Entry 8U11 (electron microscopy, 3.10 A resolution); this record covers chains k and v of the 58 polymer chains in the assembly.

[Chain k]
Protein: Portal protein
Source organism: Salmonella phage P22
UniProtKB: P26744 (PORTL_BPP22); numbering as in UniProt (aligned over 1-725)
Amino-acid sequence (725 residues; numbered 1 to 725; the number before each row is that of its first residue):
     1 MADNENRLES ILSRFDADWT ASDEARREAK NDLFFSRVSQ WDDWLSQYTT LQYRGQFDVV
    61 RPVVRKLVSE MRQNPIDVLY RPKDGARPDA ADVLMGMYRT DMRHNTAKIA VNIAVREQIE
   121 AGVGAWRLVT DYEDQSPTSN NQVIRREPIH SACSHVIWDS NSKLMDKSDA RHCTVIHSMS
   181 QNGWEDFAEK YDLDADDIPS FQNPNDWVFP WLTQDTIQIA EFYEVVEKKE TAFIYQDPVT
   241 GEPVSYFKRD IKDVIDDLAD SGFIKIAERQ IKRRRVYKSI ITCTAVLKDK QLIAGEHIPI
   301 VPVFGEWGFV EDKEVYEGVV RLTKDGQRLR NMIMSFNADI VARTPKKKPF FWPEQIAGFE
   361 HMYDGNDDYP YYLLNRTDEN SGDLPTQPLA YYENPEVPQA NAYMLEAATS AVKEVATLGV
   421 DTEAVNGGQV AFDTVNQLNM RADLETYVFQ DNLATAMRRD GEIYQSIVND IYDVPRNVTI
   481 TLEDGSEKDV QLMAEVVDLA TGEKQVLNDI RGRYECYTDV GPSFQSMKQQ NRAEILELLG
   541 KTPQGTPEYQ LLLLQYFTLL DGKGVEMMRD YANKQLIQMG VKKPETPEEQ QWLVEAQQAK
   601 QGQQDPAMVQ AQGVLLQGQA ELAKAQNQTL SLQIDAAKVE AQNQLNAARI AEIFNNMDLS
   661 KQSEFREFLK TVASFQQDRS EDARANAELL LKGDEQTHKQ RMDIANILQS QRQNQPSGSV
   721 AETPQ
Not modelled in the structure: 1-4, 421-444, 481-491, 584-725
Curated features (UniProtKB/Swiss-Prot):
  - mutagenesis: V64 (V64A/T/M: Overpackaging), V303 (V303A/T/M/Y: Overpackaging)

[Chain v]
Protein: Peptidoglycan hydrolase gp4
Source organism: Salmonella phage P22
UniProtKB: P26746 (EXLYS_BPP22); residues 1-166 here = UniProt positions 1-166
Amino-acid sequence (166 residues; numbered 1 to 166; the number before each row is that of its first residue):
     1 MQIKTKGDLV RAALRKLGVA SDATLTDVEP QSMQDAVDDL EAMMAEWYQD GKGIITGYVF
    61 SDDENPPAEG DDHGLRSSAV SAVFHNLACR IAPDYALEAT AKIIATAKYG KELLYKQTAI
   121 SRAKRAPYPS RMPTGSGNSF ANLNEWHYFP GEQNADSTTP HDEGNG
Not modelled in the structure: 153-166

[Chain k / chain v interface]
Residue-residue contacts (32; chain k residue first):
  E24(k) - L143(v)
  R27(k) - L143(v)  hydrogen bond (side chain-backbone)
  R27(k) - E145(v)  salt bridge
  N31(k) - H147(v)  hydrogen bond
  Q40(k) - Y148(v)  hydrogen bond (backbone-side chain)
  W41(k) - R131(v)
  W41(k) - Y148(v)  hydrophobic
  D42(k) - H147(v)
  D42(k) - Y148(v)
  W44(k) - E145(v)
  L45(k) - W146(v)
  L45(k) - Y148(v)
  L45(k) - P150(v)
  S46(k) - S130(v)
  S46(k) - P150(v)
  Q47(k) - P150(v)  hydrogen bond (backbone-backbone)
  Q47(k) - E152(v)
  Y48(k) - S130(v)
  Q52(k) - S130(v)  hydrogen bond
  Q52(k) - R131(v)
  Y53(k) - R131(v)  hydrogen bond (backbone-side chain)
  R54(k) - S130(v)
  R54(k) - R131(v)
  D325(k) - G135(v)
  D325(k) - S136(v)  hydrogen bond
  R328(k) - P133(v)
  R328(k) - Y148(v)
  L329(k) - M132(v)  hydrophobic
  M332(k) - R131(v)
  M332(k) - M132(v)  hydrophobic
  F336(k) - R131(v)
  D339(k) - R131(v)  salt bridge
Also at the interface, not in a pair above, chain k (22 interface residues in all): E28, S335
Also at the interface, not in a pair above, chain v (14 interface residues in all): P129

[Summary]
The interface between chain k and chain v involves 22 residues on one side and 14 on the other; the contacts
include 7 hydrogen bonds and 2 salt bridges. Polar contacts include R27(k)-E145(v), D339(k)-R131(v) and
R27(k)-L143(v). UniProt lists 2 mutagenesis sites on chain k.
Chain k is Portal protein and chain v is Peptidoglycan hydrolase gp4, both from Salmonella phage P22; the
structure, In situ cryo-EM structure of bacteriophage P22 gp1:gp5:gp4: gp10: gp9 N-term complex in
conformation 2 at ..., was determined by electron microscopy (same publication as 8TVR, 8TVU, 8U1O and 8U10).
